Entry 9D80 (electron microscopy, 3.70 A resolution); this record covers chains B and C of the 6 polymer chains in the assembly.

[Chain B]
Protein: Gp83
Organism: Shigella virus Moo19
Reference sequence: A0AAE9C642 (A0AAE9C642_9CAUD); residues 1-234 here = UniProt positions 1-234
Sequence (234 residues; each row starts with the number of its first residue):
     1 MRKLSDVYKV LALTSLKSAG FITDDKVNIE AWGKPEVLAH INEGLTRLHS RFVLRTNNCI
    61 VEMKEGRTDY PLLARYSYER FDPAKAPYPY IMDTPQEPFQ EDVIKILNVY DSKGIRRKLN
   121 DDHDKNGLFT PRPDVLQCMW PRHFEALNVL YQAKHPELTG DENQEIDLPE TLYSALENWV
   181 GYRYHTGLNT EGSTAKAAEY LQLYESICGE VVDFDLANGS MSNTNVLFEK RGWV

[Chain C]
Protein: Tail protein
Organism: Shigella virus Moo19
Reference sequence: A0AAE8YCR4 (A0AAE8YCR4_9CAUD); residues 1-279 here = UniProt positions 1-279
Sequence (279 residues; each row starts with the number of its first residue):
     1 MSCGAEVEAN RLLLALTEGE DFALPDIDMS GPEWDIPGGD GSPIFAEVTR LTNEDLTTRV
    61 VGGSGTFDAL MASAAAHLKQ EFKEGRITGG EYTKAYIAIV ETCMGNATQY LLGRDQAYWA
   121 AAMAQIQAVS ARVALATSKA QYVLAKFQAL NAKSEYALTK LKLSTESETY CAALFNVEQT
   181 LPQQLKLLIE QTEAQRAQTL DKRSDGATVS GSIGKQKELY TQQITSYQRD AEVKASKLFT
   241 DAWITQKTID EGLTPPNGFT NSSIDDVLTT LKRNNNLNG
Not modelled in the structure: 1-3, 279

[Interface between chain B and chain C]
Contacting residue pairs - 11 pairs, chain B then chain C:
  S18(B) - F82(C)
  S18(B) - T88(C)
  S18(B) - G89(C)  hydrogen bond (backbone-backbone)
  G20(B) - F82(C)
  G20(B) - K83(C)
  I22(B) - K83(C)
  H185(B) - T88(C)
  L188(B) - T88(C)
  T190(B) - E91(C)  hydrogen bond
  S193(B) - T88(C)  hydrogen bond
  S193(B) - E91(C)  hydrogen bond
Interface residues without a listed pair, chain B (10 interface residues in all): A19, W32, G192
Interface residues without a listed pair, chain C (10 interface residues in all): E84, G85, R86, I87, G90

[In short]
Chain B and chain C each contribute 10 residues to their interface; the contacts include 4 hydrogen bonds.
Among the polar pairs are T190(B)-E91(C), S193(B)-T88(C) and S193(B)-E91(C).
Here chain B is Gp83 and chain C is Tail protein, both from Shigella virus Moo19. Entry 9D80 (Shigella
flexneri bacteriophage Moo19 Tail) was determined by electron microscopy, deposited together with 9D7Z, 9D81,
9D82, 9D83 and 9D84.
